3QS1 - chains A and D of the 4 polymer chains in the assembly; structure by X-ray diffraction, 3.10 A resolution.

[Chain A (and D)]
Name: Plasmepsin-1
Organism: Plasmodium falciparum
Notes: EC 3.4.23.38; chain D of this document is another copy of the same molecule, construct and numbering; everything in this record applies to it too
UniProtKB: P39898 (PLM1_PLAFA); the construct lacks a stretch of the UniProt sequence and is renumbered around it, so the offset changes along the chain: -8 to 96 = UniProt 117-221; 98-109 = UniProt 222-233; 110-195 = UniProt 236-321; 197-199 = UniProt 322-324; 5 more segments
Amino-acid sequence (336 residues; numbered -8 to 329 plus 7 insertion-coded residues; 9 numbers in that range are skipped by the numbering (no residue carries them; nothing is unmodelled there); the number before each row is that of its first residue; a row labelled like 109A-109B holds insertion residues (109A, then the next letters in order); numbers below 1 keep their minus sign (Thr-8 is residue -8)):
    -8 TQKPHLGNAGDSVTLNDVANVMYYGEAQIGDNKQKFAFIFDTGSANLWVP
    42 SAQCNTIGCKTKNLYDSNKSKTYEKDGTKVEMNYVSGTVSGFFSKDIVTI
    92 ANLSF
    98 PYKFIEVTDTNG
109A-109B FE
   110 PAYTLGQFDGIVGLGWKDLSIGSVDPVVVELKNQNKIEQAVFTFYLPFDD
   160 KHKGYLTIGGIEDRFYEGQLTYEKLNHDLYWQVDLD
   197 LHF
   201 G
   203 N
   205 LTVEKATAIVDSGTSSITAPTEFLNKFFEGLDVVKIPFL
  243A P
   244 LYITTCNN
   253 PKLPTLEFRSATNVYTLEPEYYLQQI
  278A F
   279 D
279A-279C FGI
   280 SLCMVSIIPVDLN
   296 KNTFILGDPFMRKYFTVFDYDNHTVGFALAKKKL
Disordered / not traced: -8 to -1, 329 (chain D: -8 to 0, 329)
Cystine bridges: Cys45-Cys50, Cys249-Cys282
Small-molecule neighbours: kni-10006 (006; (4R)-3-[(2S,3S)-3-{[(2,6-dimethylphenoxy)acetyl]amino}-2-hydroxy-4-phenylbutanoyl]-N-[(1S,2R)-2-hydroxy-2,3-dihydro-1H-inden-1-yl]-5,5-dimethyl-1,3-thiazolidine-4-carboxamide): Ile30, Asp32, Gly34, Ser35, Met73, Asn74, Tyr75, Val76, Ser77, Phe109A, Ile120, Leu128, Tyr189, Asp215, Gly217, Thr218, Ser219, Ser220, Thr222, Ile287, Leu291, Ile300
UniProt features mapped onto this chain:
  - active site: Asp32, Asp215
Reported in the primary citation:
  - catalytic residues: Asp32, Asp215
  - binding site for kni-10006: Ile30, Asp32, Gly34, Met73, Tyr75, Val76, Ser77, Phe109A, Ile120, Leu128, Ile130, Tyr189, Asp215, Ser219, Phe242, Leu291, Ile300
  - conformationally variable residues (helix shift, loop rearrangement): Thr47 to Lys51, Val71 to Phe83, Asp106 to Leu114, Lys239 to Leu244, Phe278A to Cys282
  - self-association interface (contacts with another copy of this molecule): Lys239 to Leu244, Phe278A to Cys282

[How chain A and chain D interact]
Contacting residue pairs (18; chain A residue first):
  Val238(A) with Gly279B(D); Ile279C(D), hydrophobic
  Ile240(A) with Phe279A(D), hydrophobic
  Leu244(A) with Phe279A(D), hydrophobic
  Ile246(A) with Phe279A(D), hydrophobic; Ile279C(D), hydrophobic
  Thr247(A) with Ile279C(D)
  Ile278(A) with Phe278A(D), hydrophobic
  Phe278A(A) with Ile278(D), hydrophobic; Phe278A(D), hydrophobic; Leu281(D), hydrophobic
  Phe279A(A) with Ile240(D), hydrophobic; Ile246(D)
  Ile279C(A) with Val238(D), hydrophobic; Ile246(D), hydrophobic; Leu281(D), hydrophobic
  Leu281(A) with Phe278A(D), hydrophobic; Leu281(D), hydrophobic
Other interface residues (no listed pair), chain A (12 interface residues in all): Thr248, Gly279B
Other interface residues (no listed pair), chain D (11 interface residues in all): Leu244, Thr247

[Summary]
The interface between chain A and chain D involves 12 residues on one side and 11 on the other. Chain A binds
kni-10006. From UniProt: active-site residues Asp32(A) and Asp215(A) on chain A. From the paper: catalytic
residues Asp32(A) and Asp215(A); a binding site for kni-10006 at Ile30(A), Asp32(A) and Gly34(A) among others.
Chain A and chain D are both Plasmepsin-1 (Plasmodium falciparum); the structure, Crystal structure of
KNI-10006 complex of Plasmepsin I (PMI) from Plasmodium falciparum, was determined by X-ray diffraction
together with 3QRV from the same study.
